2XB9 - chains A and C of the 3 polymer chains in the assembly; structure by X-ray diffraction, 2.75 A resolution.

[Chain A (and C)]
Protein: 3-dehydroquinate dehydratase
Source organism: Helicobacter pylori
Notes: EC 4.2.1.10; chain C of this document is another copy of the same molecule, construct and numbering; everything in this record applies to it too
Reference sequence: Q48255 (AROQ_HELPY); numbering as in UniProt (aligned over 1-167)
Amino-acid sequence (167 residues; row label = number of the first residue in the row):
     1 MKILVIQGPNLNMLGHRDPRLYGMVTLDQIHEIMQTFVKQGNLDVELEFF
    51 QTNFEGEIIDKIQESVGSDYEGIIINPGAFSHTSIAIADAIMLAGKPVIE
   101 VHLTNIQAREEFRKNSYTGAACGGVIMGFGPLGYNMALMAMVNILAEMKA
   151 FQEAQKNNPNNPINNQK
Not modelled in the structure: 159-167
Residues lining bound ligands: compound (XNW; (1R,2R,4S,5R)-1,4,5-trihydroxy-2-(4-methoxybenzyl)-3-oxocyclohexanecarboxylic acid): Pro-9, Asn-10, Leu-11, Met-13, Leu-14, Arg-17, Tyr-22, Asn-76, Gly-78, Ala-79, His-82, Val-101, His-102, Leu-103, Thr-104, Ile-106, Arg-109, Arg-113
Swiss-Prot annotation at these positions:
  - active site: Tyr-22 (Proton acceptor), His-102 (Proton donor)
  - binding site (substrate): Asn-76, His-82, Asp-89, Leu-103, Thr-104, Arg-113
  - site: Arg-17 (Transition state stabilizer)
From the paper describing this entry:
  - catalytic residues: Tyr-22 (citing earlier work)
  - binding site for citric acid: Arg-17
  - conformationally variable residues (side-chain flip): Arg-17, Tyr-22
  - catalytic residues: Arg-17, Arg-109 (from molecular simulation)

[Chain A / chain C interface]
Contacting residue pairs (31; chain A residue first):
  Asn-10(A) / Ile-59(C)
  Asn-10(A) / Gln-63(C)  hydrogen bond
  Asn-10(A) / Ala-86(C)  hydrogen bond (side chain-backbone)
  Asn-10(A) / Asp-89(C)
  Asn-10(A) / Ala-90(C)
  Asn-12(A) / Gln-63(C)  hydrogen bond
  Met-13(A) / Gln-63(C)
  Met-13(A) / Val-66(C)  hydrophobic
  Met-13(A) / Leu-93(C)  hydrophobic
  Arg-17(A) / Val-66(C)
  Arg-17(A) / Leu-93(C)  hydrogen bond (side chain-backbone)
  Arg-17(A) / Gly-95(C)
  Asn-53(A) / Gly-56(C)
  Asn-53(A) / Ile-59(C)
  Asn-53(A) / Asp-60(C)  hydrogen bond
  Asn-53(A) / Gln-63(C)  hydrogen bond
  Phe-54(A) / Gly-56(C)
  Phe-54(A) / Glu-57(C)
  Phe-54(A) / Asp-60(C)
  Ala-79(A) / Ile-85(C)  hydrophobic
  Ala-79(A) / Ala-86(C)
  Ala-79(A) / Asp-89(C)
  Phe-80(A) / Glu-55(C)
  Phe-80(A) / Ala-86(C)  hydrophobic
  His-82(A) / Ile-85(C)
  Thr-83(A) / Thr-83(C)
  Thr-83(A) / Ile-85(C)
  Phe-112(A) / Ile-85(C)  hydrophobic
  Phe-112(A) / Tyr-117(C)  hydrophobic
  Arg-113(A) / Ile-85(C)
  Arg-113(A) / Asp-89(C)  salt bridge
Interface residues without a listed pair, chain A (13 interface residues in all): Pro-9
Interface residues without a listed pair, chain C (17 interface residues in all): Phe-54, Ala-94

[Summary]
13 residues of chain A face 17 of chain C across their interface; the contacts include 6 hydrogen bonds and 1
salt bridge. Polar pairs include Arg-113(A)/Asp-89(C), Asn-10(A)/Gln-63(C) and Asn-10(A)/Ala-86(C). Ligands of
chain A: compound. From the paper: catalytic residues Tyr-22(A), Arg-17(A) and Arg-109(A); a binding site for
citric acid at Arg-17(A).
Both chains are 3-dehydroquinate dehydratase (Helicobacter pylori). Entry 2XB9 (Structure of Helicobacter
pylori type II dehydroquinase in complex with inhibitor compound (2R)-2-(4-methoxybenzyl)-3-dehydroquinic
acid) was determined by X-ray diffraction together with 2XB8 from the same study.
